Entry 7NJQ (electron microscopy, 2.67 A resolution); this record covers chains C and F of the 20 polymer chains in the assembly.

== Chain C ==
Molecule: ATP synthase subunit alpha
Source organism: Mycolicibacterium smegmatis (strain ATCC 700084 / mc(2)155)
Notes: EC 7.1.2.2
UniProtKB: A0R202 (ATPA_MYCS2); numbering as in UniProt (aligned over 1-548)
Chain sequence (548 residues; row label = number of the first residue in the row):
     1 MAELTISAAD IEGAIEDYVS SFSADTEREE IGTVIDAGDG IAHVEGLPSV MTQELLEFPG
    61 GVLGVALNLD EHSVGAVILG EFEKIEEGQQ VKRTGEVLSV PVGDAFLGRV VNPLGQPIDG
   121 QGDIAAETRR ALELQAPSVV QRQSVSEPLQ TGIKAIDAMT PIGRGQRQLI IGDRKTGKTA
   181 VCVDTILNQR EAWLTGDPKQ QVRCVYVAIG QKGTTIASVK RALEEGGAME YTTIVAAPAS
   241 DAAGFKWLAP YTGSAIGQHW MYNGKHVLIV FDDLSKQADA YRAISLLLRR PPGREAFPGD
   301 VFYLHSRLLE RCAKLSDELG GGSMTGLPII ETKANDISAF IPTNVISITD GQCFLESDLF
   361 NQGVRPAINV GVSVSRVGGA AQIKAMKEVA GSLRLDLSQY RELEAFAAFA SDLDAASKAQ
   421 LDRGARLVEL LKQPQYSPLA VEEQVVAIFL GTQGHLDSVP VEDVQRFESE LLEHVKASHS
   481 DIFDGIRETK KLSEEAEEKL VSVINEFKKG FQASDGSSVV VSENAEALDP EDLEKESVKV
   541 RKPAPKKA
Disordered / not traced: 1-5, 22-29, 515-525, 546-548
Curated features (UniProtKB/Swiss-Prot):
  - binding site (ATP): Gly172 to Thr179
  - site: Ser373 (Required for activity)
Bound ions: Mg2+: Thr179 (together with ATP)
Ligand contacts:
  - ADP (adenosine-5'-diphosphate): Val374, Ser375, Arg376
  - ATP (adenosine-5'-triphosphate): Asp173, Arg174, Lys175, Thr176, Gly177, Lys178, Thr179, Ala180, Phe360, Arg365, Pro366, Gln433, Pro434, Gln435

== Chain F ==
Molecule: ATP synthase subunit beta
Source organism: Mycolicibacterium smegmatis (strain ATCC 700084 / mc(2)155)
Notes: EC 7.1.2.2
UniProtKB: A0R200 (ATPB_MYCS2); residues 1-475 here = UniProt positions 1-475
Chain sequence (475 residues; numbered 1 to 475; the number before each row is that of its first residue):
     1 MTATAEKTAG RVVRITGPVV DVEFPRGSVP ELFNALHAEI TFGALAKTLT LEVAQHLGDS
    61 LVRCISMQPT DGLVRGVEVT DTGASISVPV GDGVKGHVFN ALGDCLDDPG YGKDFEHWSI
   121 HRKPPAFSDL EPRTEMLETG LKVVDLLTPY VRGGKIALFG GAGVGKTVLI QEMINRIARN
   181 FGGTSVFAGV GERTREGNDL WVELADANVL KDTALVFGQM DEPPGTRMRV ALSALTMAEF
   241 FRDEQGQDVL LFIDNIFRFT QAGSEVSTLL GRMPSAVGYQ PTLADEMGEL QERITSTRGR
   301 SITSMQAVYV PADDYTDPAP ATTFAHLDAT TELSRAVFSK GIFPAVDPLA SSSTILDPAI
   361 VGDEHYRVAQ EVIRILQRYK DLQDIIAILG IDELSEEDKQ LVNRARRIER FLSQNMMAAE
   421 QFTGQPGSTV PLKETIEAFD KLTKGEFDHL PEQAFFLIGG LDDLAKKAES LGAKL
Disordered / not traced: 1-7
Bound ions: Mg2+: Thr167 (together with ATP)
Ligand contacts: ATP (adenosine-5'-triphosphate): Gly161, Ala162, Gly163, Val164, Gly165, Lys166, Thr167, Val168, Glu192, Arg193, Glu196, Tyr309, Phe338, Phe343, Met416, Ala419, Phe422, Thr423

== Interface between chain C and chain F ==
Contacting residue pairs (81; chain C residue first):
  Ile35(C) with Gly58(F)
  Asp36(C) with His56(F); Leu57(F); Gly58(F)
  Ala37(C) with Gln55(F); His56(F), hydrogen bond (backbone-backbone)
  Asp39(C) with Gln55(F), hydrogen bond; Arg272(F), salt bridge
  Glu81(C) with Lys123(F), salt bridge
  Phe82(C) with Leu32(F)
  Glu83(C) with Leu32(F); Phe33(F); Lys123(F), salt bridge
  Ile85(C) with Leu32(F)
  Glu86(C) with Glu31(F); His56(F)
  Glu87(C) with Val29(F); His56(F), hydrogen bond (backbone-side chain); Gly58(F); Asp59(F), hydrogen bond (side chain-backbone); Ser60(F), hydrogen bond (side chain-backbone)
  Val110(C) with Phe127(F), hydrophobic
  Ile118(C) with Phe127(F)
  Asp119(C) with Ser128(F)
  Arg174(C) with Phe324(F); Glu332(F), salt bridge
  Lys175(C) with Ser352(F); Thr354(F)
  Lys212(C) with Glu292(F); His326(F); Leu327(F); Asp328(F), salt bridge
  Gly213(C) with Phe127(F); Leu130(F); Glu292(F), hydrogen bond (backbone-side chain)
  Thr214(C) with Pro132(F); Thr295(F)
  Ile216(C) with Phe127(F), hydrophobic
  Ala217(C) with Phe127(F); Leu130(F); Pro132(F)
  Ser218(C) with Pro132(F)
  Arg221(C) with Glu131(F), salt bridge; Pro132(F)
  Pro238(C) with Glu292(F)
  Ala239(C) with Gly288(F); His326(F)
  Ser240(C) with Pro124(F); Glu292(F), hydrogen bond
  Ala243(C) with Asp285(F)
  Lys246(C) with Asp285(F), salt bridge
  Arg282(C) with Ser275(F), hydrogen bond; Ala276(F)
  Ala283(C) with Pro281(F)
  Leu286(C) with Met273(F); Pro274(F); Ser275(F); Pro281(F), hydrophobic
  Leu287(C) with Arg272(F); Thr282(F)
  Arg289(C) with Gly271(F), hydrogen bond (side chain-backbone); Met273(F)
  Pro292(C) with Met273(F)
  Glu295(C) with Ala276(F)
  Ala296(C) with Ser275(F); Ala276(F)
  Lys333(C) with Thr316(F), hydrogen bond (side chain-backbone); Ala321(F)
  Ala334(C) with Thr316(F)
  Asp358(C) with Gln377(F)
  Asn361(C) with Leu349(F); Ile373(F); Arg374(F); Gln377(F), hydrogen bond
  Gln362(C) with Arg374(F); Gln377(F); Asp381(F), hydrogen bond
  Arg365(C) with Tyr366(F); Gln370(F), hydrogen bond
  Phe409(C) with Ile385(F), hydrophobic; Glu393(F)
Interface residues without a listed pair, chain C (46 interface residues in all): Gln211, Lys276, Arg290, Pro291
Interface residues without a listed pair, chain F (57 interface residues in all): Lys155, Ala284, Glu289, Tyr315, Asp317, Pro318, Ala325, Thr330, Ala350, Leu394

== In short ==
Chain C and chain F form an interface of 46 and 57 residues respectively, with 13 hydrogen bonds and 7 salt
bridges. Among the polar pairs are Asp39(C)-Arg272(F), Glu81(C)-Lys123(F) and Glu83(C)-Lys123(F). Bound to
chain C: ATP and ADP. Chain F binds ATP.
Here chain C is ATP synthase subunit alpha and chain F is ATP synthase subunit beta, both from
Mycolicibacterium smegmatis (strain ATCC 700084 / mc(2)155). Entry 7NJQ (Mycobacterium smegmatis ATP synthase
state 3a) was determined by electron microscopy, deposited together with 7NJK, 7NJL, 7NJM, 7NJN, 7NJO, 7NJP
and 20 further entries.
